PDB entry 9B64 | electron microscopy, 3.56 A resolution | chains D and G of the 8 polymer chains in the assembly

== Chain D ==
Molecule: Isoform Flip of Glutamate receptor 2
Source organism: Rattus norvegicus
UniProt: P19491 (GRIA2_RAT), isoform P19491-2; the construct has insertions or renumbered stretches relative to UniProt, so the offset changes along the chain: -20 to 847 = UniProt 1-868; 855-868 = UniProt 870-883
Chain sequence (889 residues; row label = number of the first residue in the row; numbers below 1 keep their minus sign (Met-20 is residue -20)):
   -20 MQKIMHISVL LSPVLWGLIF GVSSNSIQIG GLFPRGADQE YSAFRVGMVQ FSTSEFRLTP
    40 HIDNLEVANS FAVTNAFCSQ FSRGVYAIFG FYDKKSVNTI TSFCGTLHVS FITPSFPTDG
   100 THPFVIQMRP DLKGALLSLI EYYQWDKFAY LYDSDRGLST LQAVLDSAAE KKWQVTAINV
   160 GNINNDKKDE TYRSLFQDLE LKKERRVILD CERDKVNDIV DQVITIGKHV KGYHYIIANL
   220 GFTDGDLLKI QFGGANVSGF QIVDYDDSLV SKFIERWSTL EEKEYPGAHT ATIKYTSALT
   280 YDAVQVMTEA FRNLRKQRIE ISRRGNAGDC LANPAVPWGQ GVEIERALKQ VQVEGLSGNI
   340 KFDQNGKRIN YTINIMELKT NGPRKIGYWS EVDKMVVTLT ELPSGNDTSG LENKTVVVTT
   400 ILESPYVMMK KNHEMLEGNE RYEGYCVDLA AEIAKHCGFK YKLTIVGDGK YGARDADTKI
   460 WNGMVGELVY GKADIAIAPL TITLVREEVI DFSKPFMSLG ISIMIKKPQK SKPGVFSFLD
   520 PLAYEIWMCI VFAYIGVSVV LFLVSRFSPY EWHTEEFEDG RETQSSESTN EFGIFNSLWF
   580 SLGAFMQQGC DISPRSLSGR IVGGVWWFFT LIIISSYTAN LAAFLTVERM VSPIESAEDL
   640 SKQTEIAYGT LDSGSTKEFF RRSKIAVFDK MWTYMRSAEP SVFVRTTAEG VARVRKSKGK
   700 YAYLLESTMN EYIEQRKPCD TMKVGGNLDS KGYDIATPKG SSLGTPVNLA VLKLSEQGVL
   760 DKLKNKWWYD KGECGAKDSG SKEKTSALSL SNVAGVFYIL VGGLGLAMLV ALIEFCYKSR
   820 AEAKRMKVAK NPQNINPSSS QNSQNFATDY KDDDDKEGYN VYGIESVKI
Unresolved in the structure: -20 to 392, 552-566, 774-783, 826-868
Sequence notes: conflict Asp733 (Gly754 in P19491); insertion (848, 850-854)
Swiss-Prot annotation at these positions:
  - region: Ala846, Thr847, Tyr849, Lys855 to Gly862 (Required for interaction with IQSEC1)
  - binding site (L-glutamate): Pro478, Thr480, Arg485, Ser654, Thr655, Glu705
  - site: Arg453 (Interaction with the cone snail toxin Con-ikot-ikot), Ile633 (Crucial to convey clamshell closure to channel opening), Arg660 (Interaction with the cone snail toxin Con-ikot-ikot), Lys752 (Interaction with the cone snail toxin Con-ikot-ikot)
  - modified residue: Ser662 (Phosphoserine), Ser696 (Phosphoserine), Ser839 (Phosphoserine), Ser842 (Phosphoserine), Tyr861 (Phosphotyrosine), Ser865 (Phosphoserine)
  - lipidation (S-palmitoyl cysteine): Cys589, Cys815
  - glycosylation (N-linked (GlcNAc...) asparagine): Asn235, Asn349, Asn385, Asn392
Disulfide bonds: Cys718-Cys773

== Chain G ==
Molecule: Voltage-dependent calcium channel gamma-2 subunit
Source organism: Mus musculus
UniProt: O88602 (CCG2_MOUSE); numbering as in UniProt (aligned over 1-323)
Chain sequence (323 residues; row label = number of the first residue in the row):
     1 MGLFDRGVQM LLTTVGAFAA FSLMTIAVGT DYWLYSRGVC KTKSVSENET SKKNEEVMTH
    61 SGLWRTCCLE GNFKGLCKQI DHFPEDADYE ADTAEYFLRA VRASSIFPIL SVILLFMGGL
   121 CIAASEFYKT RHNIILSAGI FFVSAGLSNI IGIIVYISAN AGDPSKSDSK KNSYSYGWSF
   181 YFGALSFIIA EMVGVLAVHM FIDRHKQLRA TARATDYLQA SAITRIPSYR YRYQRRSRSS
   241 SRSTEPSHSR DASPVGVKGF NTLPSTEISM YTLSRDPLKA ATTPTATYNS DRDNSFLQVH
   301 NCIQKDSKDS LHANTANRRT TPV
Unresolved in the structure: 1-2, 42-54, 163-172, 215-323
Swiss-Prot annotation at these positions:
  - modified residue: Ser253 (Phosphoserine), Tyr271 (Phosphotyrosine), Thr321 (Phosphothreonine)
  - glycosylation: Asn48 (N-linked (GlcNAc...) asparagine)
Disulfide bonds: Cys40-Cys68, Cys67-Cys77

== How chain D and chain G interact ==
Residue-residue contacts (16):
  Lys695(D) with Tyr89(G), hydrogen bond (backbone-side chain)
  Ser696(D) with Tyr89(G)
  Lys697(D) with Tyr89(G)
  Lys699(D) with Tyr89(G)
  Leu789(D) with Ile157(G), hydrophobic
  Ser790(D) with Ser158(G), hydrogen bond; Ala161(G)
  Phe796(D) with Ile154(G), hydrophobic
  Tyr797(D) with Ile151(G), hydrophobic; Ile154(G), hydrophobic; Val155(G)
  Val800(D) with Ile151(G), hydrophobic
  Met807(D) with Val143(G), hydrophobic; Ser144(G)
  Leu811(D) with Ile140(G), hydrophobic
  Phe814(D) with Leu136(G), hydrophobic
Interface residues without a listed pair, chain D (15 interface residues in all): Lys511, Ala793, Leu803
Interface residues without a listed pair, chain G (17 interface residues in all): Glu95, Leu98, Asn133, Leu147, Ile150, Phe201

== Summary ==
15 residues of chain D face 17 of chain G across their interface; the contacts include 2 hydrogen bonds. Polar
contacts include Lys695(D)-Tyr89(G) and Ser790(D)-Ser158(G). From UniProt: 6 L-glutamate-binding residues on
chain D.
Here chain D is Isoform Flip of Glutamate receptor 2 (Rattus norvegicus) and chain G is Voltage-dependent
calcium channel gamma-2 subunit (Mus musculus). Entry 9B64 (GluA2 flip Q in complex with TARPgamma2 at pH5,
class23, structure of LBD-TMD-TARPgamma2) was determined by electron microscopy together with 9B5Z, 9B60,
9B61, 9B63, 9B67 and 9B6A from the same study.
